PDB entry 5XQO | X-ray diffraction, 3.20 A resolution | chains A and B

[Chain A (and B)]
Protein: Pcrglx protein
Organism: Penicillium chrysogenum
Notes: chain B of this document is another copy of the same molecule, construct and numbering; everything in this record applies to it too
Reference sequence: A0A0C6EFY4 (A0A0C6EFY4_PENCH); residues 22-927 here = UniProt positions 22-927
Amino-acid sequence (906 residues; each row starts with the number of its first residue):
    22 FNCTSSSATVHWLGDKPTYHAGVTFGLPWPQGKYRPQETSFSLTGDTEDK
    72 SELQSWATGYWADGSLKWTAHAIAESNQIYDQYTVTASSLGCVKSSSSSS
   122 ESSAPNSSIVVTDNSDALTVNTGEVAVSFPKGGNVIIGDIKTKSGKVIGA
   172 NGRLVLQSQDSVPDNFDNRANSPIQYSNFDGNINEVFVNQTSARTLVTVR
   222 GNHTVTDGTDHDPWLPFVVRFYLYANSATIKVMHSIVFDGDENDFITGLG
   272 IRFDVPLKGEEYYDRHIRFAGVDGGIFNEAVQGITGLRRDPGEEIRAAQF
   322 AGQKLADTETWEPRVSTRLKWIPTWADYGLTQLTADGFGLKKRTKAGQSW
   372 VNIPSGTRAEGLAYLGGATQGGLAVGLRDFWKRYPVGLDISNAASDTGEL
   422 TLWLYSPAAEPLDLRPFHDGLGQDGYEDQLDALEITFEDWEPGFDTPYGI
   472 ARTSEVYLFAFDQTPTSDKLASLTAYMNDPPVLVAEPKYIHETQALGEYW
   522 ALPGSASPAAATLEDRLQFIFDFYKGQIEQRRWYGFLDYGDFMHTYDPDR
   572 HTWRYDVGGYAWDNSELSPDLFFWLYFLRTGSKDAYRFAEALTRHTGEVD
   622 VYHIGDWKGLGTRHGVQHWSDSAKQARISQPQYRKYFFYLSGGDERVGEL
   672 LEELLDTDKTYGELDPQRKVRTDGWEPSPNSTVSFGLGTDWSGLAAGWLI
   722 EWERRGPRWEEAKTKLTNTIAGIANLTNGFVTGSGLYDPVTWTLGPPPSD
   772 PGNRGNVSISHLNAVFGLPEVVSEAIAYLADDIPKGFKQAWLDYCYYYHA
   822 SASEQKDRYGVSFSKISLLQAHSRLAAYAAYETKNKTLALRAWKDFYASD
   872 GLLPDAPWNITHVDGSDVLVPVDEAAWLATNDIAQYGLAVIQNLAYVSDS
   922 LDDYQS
Not modelled in the structure: 22, 69-73, 525 (chain B: 22, 66-73, 114-128, 836)
Differences from the reference sequence: engineered mutation F458 (Tyr in A0A0C6EFY4)
Modified positions: Mse254 (selenomethionine; parent Met); Mse498 (selenomethionine; parent Met); Mse564 (selenomethionine; parent Met)
Disulfides: C24-C113
Bound ions: Ca2+: D562, D621

[How chain A and chain B interact]
Pairs across the interface (213; chain A residue first):
  Q178(A) - F187(B)  hydrogen bond (side chain-backbone)
  Q178(A) - R190(B)  hydrogen bond
  D185(A) - R364(B)  hydrogen bond (backbone-side chain)
  D185(A) - A367(B)
  D185(A) - G368(B)
  N186(A) - R364(B)
  F187(A) - Q178(B)  hydrogen bond (backbone-side chain)
  F187(A) - D410(B)
  F187(A) - P428(B)  hydrophobic
  D188(A) - Q178(B)
  D188(A) - N199(B)  hydrogen bond (backbone-side chain)
  D188(A) - R273(B)  salt bridge
  D188(A) - W424(B)
  R190(A) - Q178(B)
  R190(A) - Y197(B)
  R190(A) - T268(B)
  R190(A) - P428(B)  hydrogen bond (side chain-backbone)
  A191(A) - N199(B)
  Y197(A) - R190(B)
  Y197(A) - A191(B)
  N199(A) - D188(B)  hydrogen bond (side chain-backbone)
  G229(A) - A191(B)
  T268(A) - R190(B)  hydrogen bond
  R273(A) - D188(B)  salt bridge
  G292(A) - L890(B)
  V293(A) - L890(B)  hydrogen bond (backbone-backbone)
  V293(A) - V891(B)  hydrophobic
  G295(A) - G886(B)
  G295(A) - S887(B)  hydrogen bond (backbone-backbone)
  G296(A) - G886(B)
  G296(A) - V889(B)
  G296(A) - L890(B)
  I297(A) - S887(B)
  I297(A) - D888(B)
  I297(A) - V889(B)  hydrogen bond (backbone-backbone)
  I297(A) - L890(B)  hydrogen bond (backbone-backbone)
  F298(A) - Y576(B)
  F298(A) - L890(B)  hydrophobic
  N299(A) - R571(B)
  N299(A) - S887(B)  hydrogen bond (side chain-backbone)
  N299(A) - D888(B)
  E300(A) - R571(B)  salt bridge
  E300(A) - Y576(B)  hydrogen bond
  T306(A) - D568(B)  hydrogen bond
  T306(A) - D570(B)
  T306(A) - R571(B)  hydrogen bond
  G307(A) - D568(B)  hydrogen bond (backbone-side chain)
  G307(A) - R575(B)  hydrogen bond (backbone-side chain)
  G307(A) - V578(B)
  L308(A) - I456(B)
  L308(A) - R575(B)  hydrogen bond (backbone-side chain)
  R309(A) - L454(B)  hydrogen bond (side chain-backbone)
  R309(A) - E455(B)  salt bridge
  R309(A) - I456(B)  hydrogen bond (backbone-backbone)
  R309(A) - F458(B)
  R309(A) - Y581(B)
  R310(A) - E455(B)
  R310(A) - I456(B)
  R317(A) - D570(B)  salt bridge
  F321(A) - D570(B)
  F321(A) - D888(B)
  R335(A) - I456(B)
  V336(A) - I456(B)  hydrophobic
  R339(A) - D452(B)  salt bridge
  R339(A) - E455(B)
  R339(A) - I456(B)
  K341(A) - L442(B)
  W342(A) - L442(B)
  W342(A) - Q444(B)
  W342(A) - D449(B)
  W342(A) - D452(B)  hydrogen bond
  W342(A) - A453(B)
  W342(A) - T457(B)
  I343(A) - I456(B)  hydrophobic
  I343(A) - T457(B)
  P344(A) - L442(B)  hydrophobic
  W346(A) - F438(B)  hydrophobic
  W346(A) - D577(B)
  T355(A) - G358(B)
  T355(A) - F359(B)
  T355(A) - G360(B)
  D357(A) - D357(B)
  D357(A) - G358(B)
  D357(A) - G377(B)
  D357(A) - T378(B)
  G358(A) - T355(B)
  G358(A) - D357(B)
  G358(A) - G358(B)
  F359(A) - T355(B)
  F359(A) - L890(B)  hydrophobic
  G360(A) - T355(B)
  K363(A) - Y576(B)  hydrogen bond
  K363(A) - D577(B)  salt bridge
  R364(A) - D185(B)  hydrogen bond (side chain-backbone)
  T365(A) - F438(B)  hydrogen bond (side chain-backbone)
  T365(A) - H439(B)
  K366(A) - D440(B)  salt bridge
  A367(A) - D185(B)
  G368(A) - R436(B)  hydrogen bond (backbone-side chain)
  Q369(A) - R436(B)
  Q369(A) - P437(B)
  Q369(A) - F438(B)
  Q369(A) - H439(B)
  Q369(A) - D440(B)  hydrogen bond (side chain-backbone)
  S370(A) - D434(B)
  S370(A) - R436(B)  hydrogen bond (side chain-backbone)
  S370(A) - P437(B)  hydrogen bond (backbone-backbone)
  S370(A) - F438(B)
  S370(A) - Q638(B)
  V372(A) - F438(B)  hydrophobic
  V372(A) - Y576(B)
  N373(A) - Y405(B)
  N373(A) - Y576(B)
  I374(A) - Y576(B)
  P375(A) - R552(B)
  P375(A) - L890(B)
  S376(A) - R553(B)
  S376(A) - L890(B)
  G377(A) - D357(B)
  G377(A) - R553(B)
  Y405(A) - N373(B)  hydrogen bond
  D410(A) - F187(B)
  P428(A) - F187(B)  hydrophobic
  P428(A) - R190(B)  hydrogen bond (backbone-side chain)
  D434(A) - S370(B)
  D434(A) - W371(B)
  R436(A) - G368(B)  hydrogen bond (side chain-backbone)
  R436(A) - Q369(B)  hydrogen bond (side chain-backbone)
  R436(A) - S370(B)  hydrogen bond (backbone-side chain)
  P437(A) - Q369(B)
  P437(A) - S370(B)  hydrogen bond (backbone-backbone)
  F438(A) - W346(B)  hydrophobic
  F438(A) - T365(B)  hydrogen bond (backbone-side chain)
  F438(A) - Q369(B)
  F438(A) - S370(B)  hydrogen bond (backbone-side chain)
  F438(A) - V372(B)  hydrophobic
  H439(A) - T365(B)
  H439(A) - Q369(B)
  D440(A) - K366(B)  salt bridge
  D440(A) - Q369(B)
  L442(A) - K341(B)
  L442(A) - W342(B)
  L442(A) - P344(B)
  G443(A) - W342(B)
  Q444(A) - W342(B)
  D449(A) - W342(B)
  D452(A) - R339(B)  salt bridge
  D452(A) - W342(B)  hydrogen bond
  A453(A) - W342(B)
  L454(A) - R309(B)  hydrogen bond (backbone-side chain)
  E455(A) - R309(B)  salt bridge
  E455(A) - R310(B)
  E455(A) - R339(B)
  I456(A) - L308(B)
  I456(A) - R309(B)  hydrogen bond (backbone-backbone)
  I456(A) - V336(B)  hydrophobic
  I456(A) - R339(B)
  I456(A) - I343(B)  hydrophobic
  T457(A) - W342(B)
  F458(A) - R309(B)
  S488(A) - S887(B)
  D489(A) - S887(B)  hydrogen bond (backbone-side chain)
  A492(A) - S887(B)
  R552(A) - P375(B)
  R553(A) - S376(B)
  R553(A) - T378(B)
  D568(A) - T306(B)  hydrogen bond
  D568(A) - G307(B)  hydrogen bond (side chain-backbone)
  D570(A) - T306(B)
  D570(A) - R317(B)  salt bridge
  D570(A) - F321(B)
  R571(A) - N299(B)
  R571(A) - E300(B)  salt bridge
  R571(A) - T306(B)  hydrogen bond
  R571(A) - F321(B)
  R575(A) - G307(B)  hydrogen bond (side chain-backbone)
  R575(A) - L308(B)  hydrogen bond (side chain-backbone)
  Y576(A) - E300(B)  hydrogen bond
  Y576(A) - K363(B)  hydrogen bond
  Y576(A) - N373(B)
  Y576(A) - I374(B)
  Y576(A) - P375(B)
  D577(A) - W346(B)
  D577(A) - K363(B)  salt bridge
  V578(A) - G307(B)
  Y581(A) - G307(B)
  Y581(A) - L308(B)
  Y581(A) - R309(B)
  V637(A) - V372(B)  hydrophobic
  Q638(A) - S370(B)  hydrogen bond
  G886(A) - G295(B)
  G886(A) - G296(B)
  S887(A) - G295(B)
  S887(A) - I297(B)
  S887(A) - N299(B)  hydrogen bond (backbone-side chain)
  S887(A) - S488(B)
  S887(A) - D489(B)  hydrogen bond
  S887(A) - A492(B)
  D888(A) - I297(B)
  D888(A) - N299(B)  hydrogen bond (backbone-side chain)
  D888(A) - F321(B)
  V889(A) - G296(B)
  V889(A) - I297(B)  hydrogen bond (backbone-backbone)
  L890(A) - G292(B)
  L890(A) - V293(B)  hydrogen bond (backbone-backbone)
  L890(A) - G296(B)
  L890(A) - I297(B)
  L890(A) - F298(B)  hydrophobic
  L890(A) - F359(B)  hydrophobic
  L890(A) - L361(B)  hydrophobic
  L890(A) - P375(B)
  L890(A) - S376(B)
  V891(A) - V293(B)  hydrophobic
Other interface residues (no listed pair), chain A (107 interface residues in all): N192, S198, A291, A318, L354, L361, K362, W371, T378, W424, A429, H572
Other interface residues (no listed pair), chain B (106 interface residues in all): V176, N186, D228, A318, R335, L354, A429, E431, G443, H572, V637, P892

[Overview]
107 residues of chain A face 106 of chain B across their interface; the contacts include 54 hydrogen bonds and
14 salt bridges. Polar contacts include D188(A)-R273(B), E300(A)-R571(B) and R309(A)-E455(B). D562(A) and
D621(A) coordinate Ca2+.
Chain A and chain B are both Pcrglx protein (Penicillium chrysogenum); the structure, Crystal structure of a
PL 26 exo-rhamnogalacturonan lyase from Penicillium chrysogenum complexed with tetrameric substrate, was
determined by X-ray diffraction together with 5XQJ and 5XQG from the same study.
